PDB entry 6XLA | electron microscopy, 3.10 A resolution | chains H and N of the 4 polymer chains in the assembly

Chain H:
Name: MerR family transcriptional regulator EcmrR
Organism: Escherichia coli
Sequence (268 residues; each row starts with the number of its first residue):
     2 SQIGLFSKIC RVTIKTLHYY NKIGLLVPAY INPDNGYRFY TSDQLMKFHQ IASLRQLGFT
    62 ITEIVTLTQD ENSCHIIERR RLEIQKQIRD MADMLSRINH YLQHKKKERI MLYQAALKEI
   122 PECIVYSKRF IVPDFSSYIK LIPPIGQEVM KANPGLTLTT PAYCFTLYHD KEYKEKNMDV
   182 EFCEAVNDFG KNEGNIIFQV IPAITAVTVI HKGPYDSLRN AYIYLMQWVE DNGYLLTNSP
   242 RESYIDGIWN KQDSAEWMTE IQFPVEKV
Ligand contacts: tetraphenylantimonium ion (118): Tyr127, Ile143, Gly147, Cys165, Phe183, Glu185, Tyr245, Trp250

Chain N:
Molecule: synthetic non-template strand DNA
Sequence (54 nucleotides; row label = number of the first residue in the row):
    35 GCCTTGACCC TCCCCTAAGG GGAGGGTTTA GATTGTGTGC AGTCTGACGC GGCG
Not modelled in the structure: 35-39, 63-88

Chain H / chain N interface:
Pairs across the interface (11; chain H residue first):
  Gln3(H) - DC43(N)  phosphate contact
  Ile4(H) - DC43(N)  phosphate contact
  Ile4(H) - DC44(N)  phosphate contact
  Gly5(H) - DC43(N)  hydrogen bond to the phosphate
  Lys16(H) - DC46(N)  base contact
  His19(H) - DC44(N)  salt bridge to the phosphate
  Gly37(H) - DC44(N)  sugar contact
  Tyr38(H) - DC43(N)  phosphate contact
  Tyr38(H) - DC44(N)  phosphate contact
  Arg39(H) - DC44(N)  salt bridge to the phosphate
  Arg39(H) - DT45(N)  salt bridge to the phosphate
Interface residues without a listed pair, chain H (10 interface residues in all): Ile15, Asn36
Interface residues without a listed pair, chain N (5 interface residues in all): DC42

Overview:
10 residues of chain H face 5 of chain N across their interface, with 1 hydrogen bond and 3 salt bridges.
Polar pairs include Gly5(H)-DC43(N), His19(H)-DC44(N) and Arg39(H)-DC44(N). Bound to chain H:
tetraphenylantimonium ion.
Here chain H is MerR family transcriptional regulator EcmrR (Escherichia coli) and chain N is synthetic
non-template strand DNA. Entry 6XLA (Cryo-EM structure of EcmrR-DNA complex in EcmrR-RPitc-3nt) was determined
by electron microscopy together with 6XL5, 6XL6, 6XL9, 6XLJ, 6XLK, 6XLL, 6XLM and 6XLN from the same study.
